PDB entry 9CBH | X-ray diffraction, 2.80 A resolution | chain A

[Chain A]
Molecule: Polyamine deacetylase HDAC10
Organism: Danio rerio
Notes: EC 3.5.1.48, 3.5.1.62
UniProtKB: F1QCV2 (HDA10_DANRE); residues 2-675 here = UniProt positions 2-675
Amino-acid sequence (676 residues; numbered 1 to 676; the number before each row is that of its first residue):
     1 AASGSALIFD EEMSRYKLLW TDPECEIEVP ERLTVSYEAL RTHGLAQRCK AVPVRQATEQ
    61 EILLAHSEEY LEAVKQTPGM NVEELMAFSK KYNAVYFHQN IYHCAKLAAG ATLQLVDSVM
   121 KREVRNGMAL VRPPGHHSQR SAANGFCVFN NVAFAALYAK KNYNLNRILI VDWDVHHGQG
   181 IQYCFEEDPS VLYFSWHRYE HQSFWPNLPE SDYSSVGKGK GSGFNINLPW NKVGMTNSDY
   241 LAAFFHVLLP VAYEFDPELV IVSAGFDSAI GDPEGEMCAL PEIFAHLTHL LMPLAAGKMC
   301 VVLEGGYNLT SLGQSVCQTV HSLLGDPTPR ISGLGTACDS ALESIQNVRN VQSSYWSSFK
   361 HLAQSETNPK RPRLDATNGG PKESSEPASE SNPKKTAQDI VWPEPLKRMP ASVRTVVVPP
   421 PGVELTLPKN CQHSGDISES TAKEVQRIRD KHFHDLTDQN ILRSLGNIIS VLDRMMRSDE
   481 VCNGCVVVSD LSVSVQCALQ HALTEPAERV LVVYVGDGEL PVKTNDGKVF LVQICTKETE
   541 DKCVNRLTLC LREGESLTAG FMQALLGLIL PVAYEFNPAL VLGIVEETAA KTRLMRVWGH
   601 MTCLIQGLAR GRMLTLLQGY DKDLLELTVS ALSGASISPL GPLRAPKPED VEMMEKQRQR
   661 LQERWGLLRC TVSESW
Unresolved in the structure: 1, 365-399, 409-410, 538-541, 552-554, 588-594
Sequence notes: expression tag (1, 676); conflict E24 (Ala in F1QCV2), A94 (Asp in F1QCV2), F154 (Ile in F1QCV2), T548 (Ser in F1QCV2), E586 (Gly in F1QCV2), R593 (Gly in F1QCV2), R596 (Thr in F1QCV2), M613 (Thr in F1QCV2), P646 (Leu in F1QCV2)
UniProt features mapped onto this chain:
  - motif: P23, C25, E26 (Substrate specificity)
  - active site: H137 (Proton donor/acceptor)
  - binding site (substrate): D22, Y307
  - binding site (Zn(2+)): D174, H176, D267
  - site: E274 (Substrate specificity)
Metal / ion sites: K+ site 1: D172, D174, H176, H177, S195, W196; Zn2+: D174, H176, D267 (together with A1AVM); K+ site 2: F185, D188, V191, F224
Ligand contacts: A1AVM (1-[4-(aminomethyl)phenyl]-2-sulfanylethan-1-one): E24, I27, A94, H136, H137, G145, F146, D174, H176, W205, D267, E274, G305, Y307

[In short]
Ligands of chain A: compound A1AVM. D172, D174, H176, H177, S195 and W196 coordinate K+ site 1. D174, H176 and
D267 form the Zn2+ site. Curated annotation (UniProt) lists active-site residue H137, substrate-binding
residues D22 and Y307 and 3 Zn2+-binding residues.
Chain A is Polyamine deacetylase HDAC10 (Danio rerio); the structure, Crystal Structure of Danio rerio Histone
Deacetylase 10 in Complex with p-Aminomethyl Phenylthioketone, was determined by X-ray diffraction, deposited
together with 9CBF, 9CBG, 9CBI, 9CBJ and 9CBK.
